Entry 8VRW (electron microscopy, 3.03 A resolution); this record covers chains A and I of the 9 polymer chains in the assembly.

Chain A:
Name: HLA class II histocompatibility antigen, DR alpha chain
Organism: Homo sapiens
UniProt: P01903 (DRA_HUMAN); residues -24 to 229 here correspond to UniProt positions 1-254 (UniProt number = residue number + 25)
Chain sequence (288 residues; row label = number of the first residue in the row; numbers below 1 keep their minus sign (Met-24 is residue -24)):
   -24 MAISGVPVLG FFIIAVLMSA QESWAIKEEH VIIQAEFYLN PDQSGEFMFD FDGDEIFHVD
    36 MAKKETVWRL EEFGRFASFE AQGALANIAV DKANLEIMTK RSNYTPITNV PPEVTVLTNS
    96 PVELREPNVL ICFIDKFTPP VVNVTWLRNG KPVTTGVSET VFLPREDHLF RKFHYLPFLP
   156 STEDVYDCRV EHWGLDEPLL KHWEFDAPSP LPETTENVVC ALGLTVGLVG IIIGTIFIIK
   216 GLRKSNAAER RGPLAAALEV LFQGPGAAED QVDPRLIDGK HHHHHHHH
Not modelled in the structure: -24 to 2, 183-263
Disulfides: Cys107-Cys163
Differences from the reference sequence: expression tag (230-263)
Swiss-Prot annotation at these positions:
  - region: Glu179 to Glu191 (Connecting peptide)
  - site: Gln9 (Self- and pathogen-derived peptide antigen), Gly49 (Self-peptide antigen), Phe51 (Self- and pathogen-derived peptide antigen), Ala52 (Self-peptide antigen), Ser53 (Self- and pathogen-derived peptide antigen), Glu55 (Pathogen-derived peptide antigen), Asn62 (Self- and pathogen-derived peptide antigen), Asn69 (Pathogen-derived peptide antigen), Arg76 (Self- and pathogen-derived peptide antigen)
  - glycosylation (N-linked (GlcNAc...) asparagine): Asn78, Asn118
  - cross-link: Lys219 (Glycyl lysine isopeptide (Lys-Gly) (interchain with G-Cter in ubiquitin))

Chain I:
Name: HLA class II histocompatibility antigen gamma chain
Organism: Homo sapiens
UniProt: P04233 (HG2A_HUMAN); residues 2-296 here = UniProt positions 2-296
Chain sequence (308 residues; row label = number of the first residue in the row; numbers below 1 keep their minus sign (Met-11 is residue -11)):
   -11 MDYKDDDDAG TSRHRRRSRS CREDQKPVMD DQRDLISNNE QLPMLGRRPG APESKCSRGA
    49 LYTGFSILVT LLLAGQATTA YFLYQQQGRL DKLTVTSQNL QLENLRMKLP KPPKPVSKMR
   109 MATPLLMQAL PMGALPQGPM QNATKYGNMT EDHVMHLLQN ADPLKVYPPL KGSFPENLRH
   169 LKNTMETIDW KVFESWMHHW LLFEMSRHSL EQKPTDAPPK VLTKCQEEVS HIPAVHPGSF
   229 RPKCDENGNY LPLQCYGSIG YCWCVFPNGT EVPNTRSRGH HNCSESLELE DPSSGLGVTK
   289 QDLGPVPM
Not modelled in the structure: -11 to 60, 117-296
Differences from the reference sequence: initiating methionine (-11); expression tag (-10 to 1)

How chain A and chain I interact:
Contacting residue pairs (22; chain A residue first):
  Ala37(A) with Lys102(I)
  Lys38(A) with Lys99(I)
  Arg100(A) with Gln86(I), hydrogen bond (backbone-side chain)
  Pro102(A) with Gln86(I); Gln89(I); Leu90(I); Leu93(I), hydrophobic
  Gly131(A) with Leu97(I)
  Val132(A) with Pro100(I)
  Ser133(A) with Leu97(I); Pro98(I); Lys99(I); Pro100(I)
  Glu134(A) with Pro101(I)
  Pro152(A) with Leu90(I); Leu93(I), hydrophobic; Arg94(I); Leu97(I), hydrophobic
  Phe153(A) with Leu90(I)
  Leu154(A) with Gln86(I); Asn87(I); Leu90(I)
Also at the interface, not in a pair above, chain A (16 interface residues in all): Asp35, Glu40, Arg44, Asn103, Tyr150

In short:
The interface between chain A and chain I involves 16 residues on one side and 12 on the other, with 1
hydrogen bond. The hydrogen-bonded pair is Arg100(A)-Gln86(I).
Here chain A is HLA class II histocompatibility antigen, DR alpha chain and chain I is HLA class II
histocompatibility antigen gamma chain, both from Homo sapiens. Entry 8VRW (Cryo-EM structure of human
invariant chain in complex with HLA-DR15) was determined by electron microscopy together with 8VSP from the
same study.
